Entry 7CUN (electron microscopy, 3.50 A resolution); this record covers chains B and H of the 12 polymer chains in the assembly.

Chain B:
Protein: Integrator complex subunit 2
Source organism: Homo sapiens
UniProtKB: Q9H0H0 (INT2_HUMAN); residue numbers follow UniProt; this construct covers 1-1204
Amino-acid sequence (1204 residues; row label = number of the first residue in the row):
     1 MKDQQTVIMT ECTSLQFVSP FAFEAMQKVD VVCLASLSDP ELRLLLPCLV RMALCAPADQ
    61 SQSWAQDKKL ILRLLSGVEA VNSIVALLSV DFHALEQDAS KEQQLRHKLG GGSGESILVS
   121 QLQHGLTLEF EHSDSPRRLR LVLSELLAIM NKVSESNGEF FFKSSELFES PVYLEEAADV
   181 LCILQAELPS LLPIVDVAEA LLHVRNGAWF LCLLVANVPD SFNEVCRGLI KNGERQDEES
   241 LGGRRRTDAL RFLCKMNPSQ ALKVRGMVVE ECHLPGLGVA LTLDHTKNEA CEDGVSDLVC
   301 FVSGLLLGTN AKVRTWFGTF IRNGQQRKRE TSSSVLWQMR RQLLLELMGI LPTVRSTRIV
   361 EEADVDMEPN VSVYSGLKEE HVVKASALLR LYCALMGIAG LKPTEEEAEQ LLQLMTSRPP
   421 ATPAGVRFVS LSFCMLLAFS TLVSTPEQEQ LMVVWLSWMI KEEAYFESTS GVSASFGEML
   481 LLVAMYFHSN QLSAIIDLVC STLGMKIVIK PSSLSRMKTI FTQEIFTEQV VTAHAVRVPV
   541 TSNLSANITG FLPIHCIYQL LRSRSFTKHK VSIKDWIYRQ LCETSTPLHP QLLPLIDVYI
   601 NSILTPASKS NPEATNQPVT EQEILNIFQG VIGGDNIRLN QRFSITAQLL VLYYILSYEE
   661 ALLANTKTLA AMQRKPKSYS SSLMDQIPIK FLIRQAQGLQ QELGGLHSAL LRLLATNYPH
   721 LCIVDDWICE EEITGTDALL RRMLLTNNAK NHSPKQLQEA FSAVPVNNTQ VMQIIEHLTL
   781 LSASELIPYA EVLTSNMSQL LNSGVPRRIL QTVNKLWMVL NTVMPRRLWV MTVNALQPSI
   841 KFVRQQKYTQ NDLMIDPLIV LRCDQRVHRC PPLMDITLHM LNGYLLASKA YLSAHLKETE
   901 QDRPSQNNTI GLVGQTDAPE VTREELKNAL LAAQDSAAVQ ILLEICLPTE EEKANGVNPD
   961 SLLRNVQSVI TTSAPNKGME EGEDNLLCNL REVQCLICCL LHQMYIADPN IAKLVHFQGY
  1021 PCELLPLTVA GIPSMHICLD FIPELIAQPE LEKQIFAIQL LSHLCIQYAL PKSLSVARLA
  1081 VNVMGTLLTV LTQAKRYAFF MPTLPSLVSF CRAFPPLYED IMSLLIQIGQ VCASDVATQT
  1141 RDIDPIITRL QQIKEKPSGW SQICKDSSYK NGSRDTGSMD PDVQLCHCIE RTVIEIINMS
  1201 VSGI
Not modelled in the structure: 1-31, 128-151, 625-641, 902-921, 952-983, 1157-1176, 1203-1204

Chain H:
Protein: Integrator complex subunit 8
Source organism: Homo sapiens
UniProtKB: Q75QN2 (INT8_HUMAN); residue numbers follow UniProt; this construct covers 1-995
Amino-acid sequence (995 residues; each row starts with the number of its first residue):
     1 MSAEAADREA ATSSRPCTPP QTCWFEFLLE ESLLEKHLRK PCPDPAPVQL IVQFLEQASK
    61 PSVNEQNQVQ PPPDNKRNRI LKLLALKVAA HLKWDLDILE KSLSVPVLNM LLNELLCISK
   121 VPPGTKHVDM DLATLPPTTA MAVLLYNRWA IRTIVQSSFP VKQAKPGPPQ LSVMNQMQQE
   181 KELTENILKV LKEQAADSIL VLEAALKLNK DLYVHTMRTL DLLAMEPGMV NGETESSTAG
   241 LKVKTEEMQC QVCYDLGAAY FQQGSTNSAV YENAREKFFR TKELIAEIGS LSLHCTIDEK
   301 RLAGYCQACD VLVPSSDSTS QQLTPYSQVH ICLRSGNYQE VIQIFIEDNL TLSLPVQFRQ
   361 SVLRELFKKA QQGNEALDEI CFKVCACNTV RDILEGRTIS VQFNQLFLRP NKEKIDFLLE
   421 VCSRSVNLEK ASESLKGNMA AFLKNVCLGL EDLQYVFMIS SHELFITLLK DEERKLLVDQ
   481 MRKRSPRVNL CIKPVTSFYD IPASASVNIG QLEHQLILSV DPWRIRQILI ELHGMTSERQ
   541 FWTVSNKWEV PSVYSGVILG IKDNLTRDLV YILMAKGLHC STVKDFSHAK QLFAACLELV
   601 TEFSPKLRQV MLNEMLLLDI HTHEAGTGQA GERPPSDLIS RVRGYLEMRL PDIPLRQVIA
   661 EECVAFMLNW RENEYLTLQV PAFLLQSNPY VKLGQLLAAT CKELPGPKES RRTAKDLWEV
   721 VVQICSVSSQ HKRGNDGRVS LIKQRESTLG IMYRSELLSF IKKLREPLVL TIILSLFVKL
   781 HNVREDIVND ITAEHISIWP SSIPNLQSVD FEAVAITVKE LVRYTLSINP NNHSWLIIQA
   841 DIYFATNQYS AALHYYLQAG AVCSDFFNKA VPPDVYTDQV IKRMIKCCSL LNCHTQVAIL
   901 CQFLREIDYK TAFKSLQEQN SHDAMDSYYD YIWDVTILEY LTYLHHKRGE TDKRQIAIKA
   961 IGQTELNASN PEEVLQLAAQ RRKKKFLQAM AKLYF
Not modelled in the structure: 1-43, 284-323
Curated features (UniProtKB/Swiss-Prot):
  - motif: Trp-24 to Leu-29 (WFEF motif)
  - modified residue: Thr-18 (Phosphothreonine)
  - natural variant: Asp-298 (D298G: In NEDCHS), Glu-973 to Leu-975 (deletion: In NEDCHS)
  - mutagenesis: Trp-24 to Phe-27 (Abolished recruitment of protein phosphatase 2A subunits)

Chain B / chain H interface:
Contacting residue pairs - 33 pairs, chain B then chain H:
  Thr-1089(B) / Gln-919(H)
  Thr-1089(B) / Met-925(H)
  Thr-1089(B) / Glu-950(H)
  Thr-1089(B) / Lys-953(H)  hydrogen bond (backbone-side chain)
  Val-1090(B) / Glu-950(H)
  Val-1090(B) / Asp-952(H)
  Leu-1091(B) / Asp-926(H)
  Leu-1091(B) / Asp-952(H)
  Thr-1092(B) / Asp-926(H)
  Thr-1092(B) / Asp-952(H)
  Thr-1092(B) / Ile-956(H)
  Gln-1093(B) / Asp-926(H)  hydrogen bond (backbone-side chain)
  Gln-1093(B) / Ser-927(H)  hydrogen bond
  Lys-1095(B) / Asp-952(H)  salt bridge
  Arg-1096(B) / Asp-926(H)  salt bridge
  Gln-1127(B) / Ser-921(H)
  Gln-1127(B) / His-922(H)
  Gln-1130(B) / His-922(H)
  Val-1131(B) / Ala-924(H)
  Ala-1133(B) / Leu-993(H)
  Ser-1134(B) / Gln-896(H)
  Ser-1134(B) / His-922(H)  hydrogen bond (side chain-backbone)
  Ser-1134(B) / Asp-923(H)
  Ser-1134(B) / Ala-924(H)
  Ser-1134(B) / Tyr-928(H)
  Ser-1134(B) / Leu-993(H)
  Asp-1135(B) / Ser-927(H)  hydrogen bond
  Ala-1137(B) / Ala-989(H)
  Ala-1137(B) / Leu-993(H)  hydrophobic
  Thr-1138(B) / Ser-927(H)
  Thr-1138(B) / Tyr-928(H)
  Thr-1138(B) / Tyr-931(H)  hydrogen bond (backbone-side chain)
  Ile-1146(B) / Lys-992(H)
Also at the interface, not in a pair above, chain B (18 interface residues in all): Leu-1088, Thr-1140

In short:
The chain B/chain H interface involves 18 residues from each chain, with 6 hydrogen bonds and 2 salt bridges.
Among the polar pairs are Lys-1095(B)/Asp-952(H), Arg-1096(B)/Asp-926(H) and Thr-1089(B)/Lys-953(H). From
UniProt: 4 mutagenesis sites on chain H.
Here chain B is Integrator complex subunit 2 and chain H is Integrator complex subunit 8, both from Homo
sapiens. Entry 7CUN (The structure of human Integrator-PP2A complex) was determined by electron microscopy.
